9MXC - chains C and D of the 5 polymer chains in the assembly; structure by electron microscopy, 2.10 A resolution.

== Chain C ==
Name: viral protein 3
From: enterovirus D68
Notes: EC 3.4.22.29, 3.6.1.15, 3.4.22.28, 2.7.7.48
UniProtKB: A0A097BW17 (A0A097BW17_HED68); residues 3001-3247 here correspond to UniProt positions 318-564 (UniProt number = residue number - 2683)
Amino-acid sequence (247 residues; row label = number of the first residue in the row):
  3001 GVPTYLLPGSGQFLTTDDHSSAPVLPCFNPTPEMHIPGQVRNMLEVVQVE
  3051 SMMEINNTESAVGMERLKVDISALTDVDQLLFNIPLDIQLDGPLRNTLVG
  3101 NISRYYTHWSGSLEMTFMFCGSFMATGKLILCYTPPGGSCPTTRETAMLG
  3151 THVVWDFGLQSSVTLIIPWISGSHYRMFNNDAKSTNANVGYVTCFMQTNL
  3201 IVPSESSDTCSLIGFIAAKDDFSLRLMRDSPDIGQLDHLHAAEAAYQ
Metal / ion sites: Na+ near Asn3179 (its only coordinating residue here)

== Chain D ==
Name: viral protein 4
From: enterovirus D68
UniProtKB: Q68T42 (POLG_HED68); residues 4028-4057 here correspond to UniProt positions 29-58 (UniProt number = residue number - 3999)
Amino-acid sequence (30 residues; each row starts with the number of its first residue):
  4028 QINFYKDSYAASASKQDFSQDPSKFTEPVV

== Chain C / chain D interface ==
Contacting residue pairs (30; chain C residue first):
  Asp3018(C) with Ser4039(D); Ala4040(D), hydrogen bond (side chain-backbone); Lys4042(D), salt bridge
  His3019(C) with Ser4039(D)
  Ser3020(C) with Ile4029(D), hydrogen bond (side chain-backbone); Asn4030(D); Tyr4032(D); Ala4037(D)
  Ser3021(C) with Tyr4032(D); Ala4037(D), hydrogen bond (backbone-backbone)
  Ala3022(C) with Tyr4032(D)
  Pro3023(C) with Tyr4032(D); Asp4034(D); Tyr4036(D); Ala4037(D)
  Val3024(C) with Tyr4036(D)
  Leu3025(C) with Tyr4036(D), hydrogen bond (backbone-side chain)
  Pro3026(C) with Asp4034(D)
  Cys3027(C) with Asp4034(D), hydrogen bond (backbone-side chain)
  Gly3038(C) with Phe4052(D)
  Gln3039(C) with Lys4051(D); Phe4052(D)
  Arg3041(C) with Asp4044(D), salt bridge; Ser4046(D), hydrogen bond
  Asn3042(C) with Gln4047(D)
  Glu3045(C) with Gln4047(D); Asp4048(D), hydrogen bond (side chain-backbone); Pro4049(D)
  Gln3048(C) with Thr4053(D)
  Val3049(C) with Phe4052(D), hydrophobic
Interface residues without a listed pair, chain C (19 interface residues in all): Phe3028, Val3040
Interface residues without a listed pair, chain D (18 interface residues in all): Ala4038

== Summary ==
The interface between chain C and chain D involves 19 residues on one side and 18 on the other, with 7
hydrogen bonds and 2 salt bridges. Among the polar pairs are Asp3018(C)-Lys4042(D), Arg3041(C)-Asp4044(D) and
Asp3018(C)-Ala4040(D).
Chain C is viral protein 3 and chain D is viral protein 4, both from enterovirus D68; the structure, Cryo-EM
Structure of Human Enterovirus D68 USA/IL/14-18952 in Complex with Fc-MFSD6(L3), was determined by electron
microscopy (same publication as 9MWZ).
